Entry 4GMS (X-ray diffraction, 2.95 A resolution); this record covers chains D and F of the 12 polymer chains in the assembly.

Chain D (and F):
Name: Hemagglutinin HA2 chain
Source organism: Influenza A virus
Notes: chain F of this document is another copy of the same molecule, construct and numbering; everything in this record applies to it too
UniProtKB: P03435 (HEMA_I75A3); residues 1-176 here correspond to UniProt positions 347-522 (UniProt number = residue number + 346)
Amino-acid sequence (176 residues; row label = number of the first residue in the row):
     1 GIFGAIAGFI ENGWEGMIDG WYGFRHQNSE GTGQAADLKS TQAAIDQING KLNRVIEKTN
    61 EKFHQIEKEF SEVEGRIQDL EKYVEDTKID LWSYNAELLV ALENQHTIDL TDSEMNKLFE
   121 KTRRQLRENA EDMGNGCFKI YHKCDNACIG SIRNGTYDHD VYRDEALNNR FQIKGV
Unresolved in the structure: 172-176
Disulfide bonds: C144-C148
Glycans and other covalent adducts: N-acetylglucosamine (NAG) linked to N154

Chain D / chain F interface:
Residue-residue contacts - 45 pairs, chain D then chain F:
  F3(D) - I2(F)
  F3(D) - F3(F)  hydrophobic
  N60(D) - D90(F)
  K62(D) - D86(F)  salt bridge
  K62(D) - D90(F)  salt bridge
  H64(D) - D79(F)  salt bridge
  Q65(D) - Y83(F)
  I66(D) - D79(F)
  I66(D) - L80(F)  hydrophobic
  I66(D) - Y83(F)  hydrophobic
  K68(D) - Y83(F)  hydrogen bond
  E74(D) - R76(F)  salt bridge
  I77(D) - R76(F)
  I77(D) - I77(F)  hydrophobic
  L80(D) - L80(F)  hydrophobic
  E81(D) - R76(F)  salt bridge
  E81(D) - L80(F)
  V84(D) - Y83(F)  hydrophobic
  V84(D) - V84(F)  hydrophobic
  E85(D) - Y83(F)  hydrogen bond
  K88(D) - Y83(F)  hydrogen bond
  K88(D) - T87(F)
  L91(D) - L91(F)  hydrophobic
  W92(D) - L91(F)
  W92(D) - Y94(F)  hydrophobic
  N95(D) - L91(F)
  N95(D) - Y94(F)
  L99(D) - Y94(F)
  S113(D) - I2(F)  hydrogen bond (side chain-backbone)
  K117(D) - G1(F)  hydrogen bond (side chain-backbone)
  K117(D) - G4(F)
  R123(D) - D132(F)  salt bridge
  R124(D) - F9(F)
  R124(D) - D132(F)  salt bridge
  R124(D) - G134(F)
  R127(D) - E131(F)  salt bridge
  R127(D) - D132(F)
  R127(D) - Y141(F)  hydrogen bond
  E128(D) - E131(F)
  E128(D) - R170(F)  salt bridge
  R163(D) - E131(F)  salt bridge
  R163(D) - Y141(F)
  R163(D) - R170(F)  hydrogen bond (side chain-backbone)
  L167(D) - F171(F)  hydrophobic
  F171(D) - F171(F)  hydrophobic
Also at the interface, not in a pair above, chain D (32 interface residues in all): R54, F70, Q78, L102, H106
Also at the interface, not in a pair above, chain F (30 interface residues in all): N95, L98, A101, L102, Q105, F119, M133, K139

Overview:
32 residues of chain D face 30 of chain F across their interface, with 7 hydrogen bonds and 10 salt bridges.
Polar pairs include K62(D)-D86(F), K62(D)-D90(F) and H64(D)-D79(F). N-acetylglucosamine is covalently linked
to N154(D).
Both chains are Hemagglutinin HA2 chain (Influenza A virus). Entry 4GMS (Crystal structure of heterosubtypic
Fab S139/1 in complex with influenza A H3 hemagglutinin) was determined by X-ray diffraction, deposited
together with 4GMT.
